5OHS - chain A; structure by X-ray diffraction, 1.97 A resolution.

== Chain A ==
Protein: Alpha-glucosidase yihQ
Source organism: Rhizobium radiobacter
Notes: EC 3.2.1.20
Reference sequence: A0A083ZKV2 (A0A083ZKV2_RHIRD); numbering as in UniProt (aligned over 1-664)
Chain sequence (672 residues; each row starts with the number of its first residue):
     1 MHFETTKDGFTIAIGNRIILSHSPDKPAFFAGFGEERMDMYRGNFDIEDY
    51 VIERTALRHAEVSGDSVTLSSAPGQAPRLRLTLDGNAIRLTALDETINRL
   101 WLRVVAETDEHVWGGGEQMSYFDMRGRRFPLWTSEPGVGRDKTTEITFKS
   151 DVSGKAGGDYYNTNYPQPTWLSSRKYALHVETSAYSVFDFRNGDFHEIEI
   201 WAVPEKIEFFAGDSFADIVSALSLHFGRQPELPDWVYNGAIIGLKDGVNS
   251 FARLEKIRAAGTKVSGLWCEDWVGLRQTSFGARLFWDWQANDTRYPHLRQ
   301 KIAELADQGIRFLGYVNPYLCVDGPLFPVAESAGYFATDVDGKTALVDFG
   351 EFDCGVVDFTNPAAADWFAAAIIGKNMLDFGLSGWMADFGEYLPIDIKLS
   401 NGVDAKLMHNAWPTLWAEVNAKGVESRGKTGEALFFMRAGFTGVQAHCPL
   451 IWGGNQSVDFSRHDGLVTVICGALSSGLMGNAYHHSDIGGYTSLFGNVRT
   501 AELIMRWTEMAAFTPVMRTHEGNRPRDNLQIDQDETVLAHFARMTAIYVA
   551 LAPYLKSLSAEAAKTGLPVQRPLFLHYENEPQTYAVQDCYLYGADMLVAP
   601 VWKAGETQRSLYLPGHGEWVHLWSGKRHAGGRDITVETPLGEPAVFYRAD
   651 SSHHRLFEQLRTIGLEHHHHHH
Unresolved in the structure: 662-672
Construct notes: engineered mutation Ala-370 (Glu in A0A083ZKV2), Ala-371 (Glu in A0A083ZKV2), Asn-455 (Asp in A0A083ZKV2); expression tag (665-672)
Ligand contacts: 4-nitrophenyl alpha-D-6-sulfoquinovoside (NSQ): Arg-42, Glu-135, Glu-270, Phe-280, Ala-282, Arg-283, Leu-284, Trp-286, Tyr-315, Phe-349, Met-386, Asp-388, Phe-389, Tyr-392, Arg-438, Trp-452, Asn-455, Tyr-491, His-520
From the paper describing this entry:
  - mutagenesis - D455N: abolished catalytic activity on PNPSQ
  - binding site for 4-nitrophenyl alpha-D-6-sulfoquinovoside: Glu-270
  - contacts within the chain: Lys-245/Glu-270
  - mutagenesis - K245Q (>1000-fold), K245Q/E270Q, E270Q (>1000-fold): decreased catalytic activity

== Summary ==
Bound to chain A: 4-nitrophenyl alpha-D-6-sulfoquinovoside. From the paper: a binding site for 4-nitrophenyl
alpha-D-6-sulfoquinovoside at Glu-270; K245Q, K245Q/E270Q and E270Q reduce catalytic activity.
Chain A is Alpha-glucosidase yihQ (Rhizobium radiobacter); the structure, A GH31 family sulfoquinovosidase
mutant D455N in complex with pNPSQ, was determined by X-ray diffraction (same publication as 5OHT and 5OHY).
